PDB entry 1BT6 | X-ray diffraction, 2.40 A resolution | chains B and C of the 4 polymer chains in the assembly

# Chain B
Protein: S100A10
Source organism: Homo sapiens
UniProt: P60903 (S10AA_HUMAN); residue numbers follow UniProt; this construct covers 1-96
Chain sequence (96 residues; each row starts with the number of its first residue):
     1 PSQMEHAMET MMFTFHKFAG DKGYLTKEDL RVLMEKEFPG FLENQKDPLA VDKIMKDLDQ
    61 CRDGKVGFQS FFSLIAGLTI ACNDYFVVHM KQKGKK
Not modelled in the structure: 92-96

# Chain C
Protein: Annexin II
Notes: fragment: n-terminal
UniProt: P17785 (ANX2_CHICK); residue numbers follow UniProt; this construct covers 1-13
Chain sequence (14 residues; numbered 0 to 13; the number before each row is that of its first residue; numbering starts at 0):
     0 XSTVHEILSK LSLE
Not modelled in the structure: 12-13
Modified / non-standard residues: ACE (acetyl group) at position 0

# How chain B and chain C interact
Residue-residue contacts (16; chain B residue first):
  Phe-38(B) / Leu-7(C)  hydrophobic
  Gly-40(B) / His-4(C)
  Gly-40(B) / Ser-8(C)  hydrogen bond (backbone-side chain)
  Gly-40(B) / Ser-11(C)
  Phe-41(B) / Leu-7(C)
  Phe-41(B) / Ser-11(C)  hydrogen bond (backbone-side chain)
  Asn-44(B) / Ser-11(C)
  Gln-45(B) / Leu-10(C)
  Gln-45(B) / Ser-11(C)  hydrogen bond
  Ala-81(B) / Leu-10(C)  hydrophobic
  Cys-82(B) / Ile-6(C)  hydrophobic
  Cys-82(B) / Leu-7(C)  hydrophobic
  Tyr-85(B) / Ile-6(C)  hydrophobic
  Tyr-85(B) / Lys-9(C)
  Phe-86(B) / Ile-6(C)  hydrophobic
  Met-90(B) / Ile-6(C)  hydrophobic
Interface residues without a listed pair, chain B (12 interface residues in all): Leu-42, Leu-78
Interface residues without a listed pair, chain C (9 interface residues in all): Thr-2, Val-3

# Overview
Chain B and chain C form an interface of 12 and 9 residues respectively, with 3 hydrogen bonds. Polar pairs
include Gly-40(B)/Ser-8(C), Phe-41(B)/Ser-11(C) and Gln-45(B)/Ser-11(C).
Chain B is S100A10 (Homo sapiens) and chain C is Annexin II; the structure, P11 (S100A10), ligand of annexin
II in complex with annexin II N-terminus, was determined by X-ray diffraction together with 1A4P from the same
study.
